7AT8 - chains G and T of the 12 polymer chains in the assembly; structure by electron microscopy, 4.40 A resolution (low resolution: residue-level contacts below are approximate; hydrogen-bond / salt-bridge calls are withheld).

# Chain G
Protein: Histone H2B 1.1
Source organism: Xenopus laevis
UniProtKB: P02281 (H2B11_XENLA); residues 1-122 here correspond to UniProt positions 5-126 (UniProt number = residue number + 4)
Sequence (122 residues; row label = number of the first residue in the row):
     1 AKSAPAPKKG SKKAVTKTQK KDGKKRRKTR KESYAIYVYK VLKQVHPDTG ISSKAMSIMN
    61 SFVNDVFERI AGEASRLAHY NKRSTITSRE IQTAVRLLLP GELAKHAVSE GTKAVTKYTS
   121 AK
Disordered / not traced: 1-27
Construct notes: conflict Thr29 (Ser33 in P02281)
Curated features (UniProtKB/Swiss-Prot):
  - modified residue: Lys2 (N6-acetyllysine), Lys9 (N6-acetyllysine), Ser11 (Phosphoserine), Lys12 (N6-acetyllysine), Lys17 (N6-acetyllysine)
  - glycosylation: Ser109 (O-linked (GlcNAc) serine)
  - cross-link: Lys117 (Glycyl lysine isopeptide (Lys-Gly) (interchain with G-Cter in ubiquitin))

# Chain T
Molecule: Widom601 DNA plus linker
Source organism: synthetic construct
Sequence (156 nucleotides; each row starts with the number of its first residue; numbers below 1 keep their minus sign (DT-78 is residue -78)):
   -78 TCATACTGGA GAATCCCGGT GCCGAGGCCG CTCAATTGGT CGTAGACAGC TCTAGCACCG
   -18 CTTAAACGCA CGTACGCGCT GTCCCCCGCG TTTTAACCGC CAAGGGGATT ACTCCCTAGT
    42 CTCCAGGCAC GTGTCAGATA TATATACATC CTGTAT

# Chain G / chain T interface
Residue-residue contacts (17):
  Lys28(G) - DT30(T)
  Thr29(G) - DA29(T)
  Thr29(G) - DT30(T)
  Arg30(G) - DC-46(T)
  Tyr39(G) - DG-53(T)
  Tyr39(G) - DG-52(T)
  Gly50(G) - DG-53(T)
  Ile51(G) - DA-54(T)
  Ile51(G) - DG-53(T)
  Ser52(G) - DA-54(T)
  Ser53(G) - DA-54(T)
  Arg83(G) - DG-34(T)
  Arg83(G) - DA-33(T)
  Ser84(G) - DA-35(T)
  Ser84(G) - DG-34(T)
  Thr85(G) - DA-35(T)
  Thr85(G) - DG-34(T)

# Summary
11 residues of chain G and 9 residues of chain T are in contact.
Chain G is Histone H2B 1.1 (Xenopus laevis) and chain T is Widom601 DNA plus linker (synthetic construct); the
structure, Histone H3 recognition by nucleosome-bound PRC2 subunit EZH2, was determined by electron
microscopy.
